PDB entry 4Z7W | X-ray diffraction, 2.89 A resolution | chains G and J of the 5 polymer chains in the assembly

[Chain G]
Protein: T-cell receptor, T316 alpha chain
Organism: Homo sapiens
Sequence (206 residues; row label = number of the first residue in the row; note: 15 numbers in that range are skipped by the numbering (no residue carries them; nothing is unmodelled there)):
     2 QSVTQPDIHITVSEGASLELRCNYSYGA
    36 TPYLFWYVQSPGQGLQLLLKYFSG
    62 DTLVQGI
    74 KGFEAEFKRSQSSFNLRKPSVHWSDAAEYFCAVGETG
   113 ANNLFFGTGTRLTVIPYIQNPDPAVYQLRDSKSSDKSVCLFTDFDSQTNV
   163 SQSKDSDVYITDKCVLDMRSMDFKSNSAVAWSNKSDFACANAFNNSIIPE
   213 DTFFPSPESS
Not modelled in the structure: 177-181, 203-205, 216-222
Disulfides: Cys23-Cys104, Cys151-Cys201

[Chain J]
Protein: DQ8-glia-alpha1
Organism: Triticum aestivum
Sequence (18 residues; each row starts with the number of its first residue; numbers below 1 keep their minus sign (Ala-1 is residue -1)):
    -1 APSGEGSFQPSQENPQGS
Not modelled in the structure: -1, 15-16

[Chain G / chain J interface]
Residue-residue contacts - 4 pairs, chain G then chain J:
  Ala29(G) - Ser1(J)
  Glu108(G) - Gly2(J)
  Gly110(G) - Gly2(J)
  Gly110(G) - Glu3(J)
Other interface residues (no listed pair), chain G (4 interface residues in all): Thr109
Other interface residues (no listed pair), chain J (4 interface residues in all): Gly4

[In short]
The chain G/chain J interface involves 4 residues from each chain.
Chain G is T-cell receptor, T316 alpha chain (Homo sapiens) and chain J is DQ8-glia-alpha1 (Triticum
aestivum); the structure, T316 complex, was determined by X-ray diffraction, deposited together with 4Z7U and
4Z7V.
